Entry 6A3E (X-ray diffraction, 2.70 A resolution); this record covers chains A and B of the 4 polymer chains in the assembly.

Chain A:
Name: GTP-binding nuclear protein Ran
From: Homo sapiens
Reference sequence: P62826 (RAN_HUMAN); residues 1-216 here = UniProt positions 1-216
Amino-acid sequence (235 residues; each row starts with the number of its first residue; numbers below 1 keep their minus sign (Gly-18 is residue -18)):
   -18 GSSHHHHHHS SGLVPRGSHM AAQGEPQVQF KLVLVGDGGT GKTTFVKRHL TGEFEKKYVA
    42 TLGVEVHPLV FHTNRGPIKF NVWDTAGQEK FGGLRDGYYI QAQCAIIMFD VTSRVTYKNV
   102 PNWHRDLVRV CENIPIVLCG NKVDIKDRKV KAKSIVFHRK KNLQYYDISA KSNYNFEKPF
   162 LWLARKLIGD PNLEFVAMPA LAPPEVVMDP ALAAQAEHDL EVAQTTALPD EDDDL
Not modelled in the structure: -18 to 6
Differences from the reference sequence: expression tag (-18 to 0); engineered mutation Ala197 (Tyr in P62826)
Bound ions: Mg2+: Thr24, Thr42 (together with GTP)
Small-molecule neighbours: GTP (guanosine-5'-triphosphate): Asp18, Gly19, Gly20, Thr21, Gly22, Lys23, Thr24, Thr25, Phe35, Glu36, Lys37, Lys38, Tyr39, Val40, Ala41, Thr42, Thr66, Ala67, Gly68, Gln69, Asn122, Lys123, Asp125, Ile126, Ser150, Ala151, Lys152
UniProt features mapped onto this chain:
  - region: Lys37 to Val45 (Switch-I), Gly68 to Gln84 (Switch-II), Asp211 to Leu216 (Interaction with RANBP1)
  - binding site (GTP): Asp18 to Thr25, Glu36 to Thr42, Gly68, Asn122 to Asp125, Ser150 to Lys152
  - site: Gln69 (Essential for GTP hydrolysis)
  - modified residue: Ala2 (N-acetylalanine), Thr24 (Phosphothreonine), Lys37 (N6-acetyllysine), Lys60 (N6-acetyllysine), Lys71 (N6-acetyllysine), Lys99 (N6-acetyllysine), Lys134 (N6-acetyllysine), Lys159 (N6-acetyllysine)
  - cross-link (Glycyl lysine isopeptide (Lys-Gly)): Lys71 (interchain with G-Cter in SUMO2), Lys152 (interchain with G-Cter in SUMO2)
  - mutagenesis: Gly19 (G19V: Blocks DNA replication; when associated with L-69), Thr24 (T24L: Has low binding affinity for GTP and GDP. Almost completely abolishes interaction with BIRC5; T24N: Has low binding affinity for GTP and GDP. Decreases nuclear import of proteins and RNA ...), Thr25 (T25A: Minor effect on the interaction with the alpha phosphate group of bound GTP), Lys37 (K37Q: Mimics acetylation; enhances the nuclear export of RELA/p65; K37R: Decreased acetylation), Tyr39 (Y39A: Abolishes steric hindrance that traps the essential Q-69 in an unreactive position, and causes slow GTP hydrolysis in wild-type ...), Gln69 (Q69L: Strongly decreased GTPase activity. Probably locked in the GTP-bound form. Loss of interaction with NUTF2. Decreases nuclear location and leads to cytoplasmic location during interphase ...), Glu70 (E70A: Strongly decreases the relase of bound GDP), Arg76 (R76E: Probable loss of interaction with NUTF2. Loss of transport to the nucleus), Lys134 (K134Q: Loss of normal mitotic chromosome segregation and defective mitotic spindle orientation; K134R: Loss of normal mitotic chromosome segregation and formation of sister chromatid bridges), Asp211 to Leu216 (No effect on GTPase activity. Abolishes interaction with RANBP1)

Chain B:
Name: Ran-specific GTPase-activating protein 1
From: Saccharomyces cerevisiae
Reference sequence: P41920 (YRB1_YEAST); residue numbers follow UniProt; this construct covers 62-201
Amino-acid sequence (143 residues; each row starts with the number of its first residue):
    59 GGSDIHFEPV VHLEKVDVKT MEEDEEVLYK VRAKLFRFDA DAKEWKERGT GDCKFLKNKK
   119 TNKVRILMRR DKTLKICANH IIAPEYTLKP NVGSDRSWVY ACTADIAEGE AEAFTFAIRF
   179 GSKENADKFK EEFEKAQEIN KKA
Not modelled in the structure: 59-63, 69-77, 201
Differences from the reference sequence: expression tag (59-61)

Chain A / chain B interface:
Residue-residue contacts (90):
  Arg29(A) with Glu105(B), salt bridge
  Thr32(A) with Arg95(B); Glu105(B); Arg106(B); Arg128(B), hydrogen bond (backbone-side chain)
  Gly33(A) with Glu105(B); Arg106(B); Arg128(B)
  Glu34(A) with Arg95(B), salt bridge; Lys104(B), salt bridge; Glu105(B), hydrogen bond (backbone-backbone)
  Leu50(A) with Lys133(B)
  Val51(A) with Lys133(B), hydrogen bond (backbone-side chain)
  Phe52(A) with Thr131(B); Lys133(B)
  Phe157(A) with Asp129(B); Thr131(B)
  Glu158(A) with Lys130(B)
  Ala178(A) with Thr78(B); Arg127(B); Leu132(B)
  Met179(A) with Thr78(B); Arg127(B), hydrogen bond (backbone-side chain); Leu132(B); Lys133(B); Ile134(B), hydrogen bond (side chain-backbone)
  Pro180(A) with Thr78(B); Met79(B), hydrophobic; Ile134(B)
  Ala181(A) with Thr78(B), hydrogen bond (backbone-backbone); Met79(B); Arg123(B), hydrogen bond (backbone-side chain); Leu125(B), hydrophobic; Arg127(B); Ile134(B), hydrophobic
  Leu182(A) with Arg123(B), hydrogen bond (backbone-side chain); Asn137(B), hydrogen bond (backbone-side chain); Ile164(B)
  Pro184(A) with Arg123(B); Asn137(B); His138(B); Ile139(B); Ile164(B), hydrophobic
  Pro185(A) with Ile139(B); Ile164(B)
  Glu186(A) with Lys121(B), salt bridge; Ile139(B)
  Val187(A) with Thr161(B); Ala162(B), hydrophobic
  Met189(A) with Thr161(B)
  Asp200(A) with Thr173(B)
  Leu201(A) with Val157(B), hydrophobic
  Val203(A) with Phe96(B), hydrophobic; Lys101(B)
  Ala204(A) with Phe96(B), hydrophobic; Trp103(B), hydrogen bond (backbone-side chain); Asn149(B); Thr173(B)
  Gln205(A) with Lys147(B); Pro148(B); Asn149(B), hydrogen bond (backbone-side chain); Val150(B), hydrogen bond (backbone-backbone)
  Thr207(A) with Phe96(B); Trp103(B), hydrogen bond (backbone-side chain); Asn149(B), hydrogen bond (backbone-side chain)
  Ala208(A) with Trp103(B); Asn149(B); Val150(B)
  Leu209(A) with Phe94(B), hydrophobic; Trp103(B), hydrophobic; Asn149(B), hydrogen bond (backbone-side chain); Ser155(B); Ala175(B), hydrophobic; Arg177(B)
  Pro210(A) with Trp103(B); Arg177(B), hydrogen bond (backbone-side chain)
  Asp211(A) with Arg177(B), hydrogen bond (backbone-side chain)
  Glu212(A) with Gly151(B); Ser152(B), hydrogen bond; Arg154(B), salt bridge; Arg177(B), salt bridge
  Asp214(A) with Arg154(B), hydrogen bond (backbone-side chain)
  Asp215(A) with Arg154(B), hydrogen bond (backbone-side chain); Gly179(B)
  Leu216(A) with Arg90(B); Lys92(B), hydrogen bond (backbone-side chain); Thr108(B); Arg177(B), hydrogen bond (backbone-side chain); Phe178(B); Gly179(B)
Interface residues without a listed pair, chain A (40 interface residues in all): His30, Leu31, Phe35, Phe176, Val177, Ala183, Thr206
Interface residues without a listed pair, chain B (48 interface residues in all): Ala91, Ala98, Tyr158, Ala169

Summary:
40 residues of chain A face 48 of chain B across their interface, with 22 hydrogen bonds and 6 salt bridges.
Polar contacts include Arg29(A)-Glu105(B), Glu34(A)-Arg95(B) and Glu34(A)-Lys104(B). Chain A binds GTP.
Chain A is GTP-binding nuclear protein Ran (Homo sapiens) and chain B is Ran-specific GTPase-activating
protein 1 (Saccharomyces cerevisiae); the structure, MVM NES mutant Nm15 in complex with CRM1-Ran-RanBP1, was
determined by X-ray diffraction, deposited together with 9VM1, 6A38, 6A3A, 6A3B and 6A3C.
